Entry 6XB6 (X-ray diffraction, 1.45 A resolution); this record covers chains A and B.

Chain A (and B):
Molecule: Poxin
From: Danaus plexippus
Notes: chain B of this document is another copy of the same molecule, construct and numbering; everything in this record applies to it too
Reference sequence: A0A212FM92 (A0A212FM92_DANPL); residues 1-241 here = UniProt positions 1-241
Amino-acid sequence (242 residues; each row starts with the number of its first residue; numbering starts at 0):
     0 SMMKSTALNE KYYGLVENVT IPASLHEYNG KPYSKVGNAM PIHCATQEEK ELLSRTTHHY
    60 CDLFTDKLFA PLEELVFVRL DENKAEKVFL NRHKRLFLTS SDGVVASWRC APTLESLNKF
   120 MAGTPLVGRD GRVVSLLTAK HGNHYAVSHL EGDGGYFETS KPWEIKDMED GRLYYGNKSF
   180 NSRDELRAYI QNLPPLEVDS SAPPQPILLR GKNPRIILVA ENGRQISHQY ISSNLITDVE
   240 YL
Unresolved in the structure: 0-2
Differences from the reference sequence: expression tag (0)

Chain A / chain B interface:
Pairs across the interface (55; chain A residue first):
  R54(A) - R186(B)  hydrogen bond (backbone-side chain)
  T55(A) - R182(B)  hydrogen bond (backbone-side chain)
  T55(A) - R186(B)
  T56(A) - R182(B)  hydrogen bond (backbone-side chain)
  H57(A) - R182(B)
  W107(A) - Q228(B)
  R108(A) - Y229(B)
  D152(A) - Y229(B)
  D152(A) - I230(B)
  D152(A) - S231(B)
  G153(A) - Q228(B)
  G153(A) - Y229(B)  hydrogen bond (backbone-backbone)
  G154(A) - H227(B)
  G154(A) - Q228(B)
  Y155(A) - Q224(B)  hydrogen bond
  Y155(A) - S226(B)
  Y155(A) - H227(B)  hydrogen bond (backbone-backbone)
  F156(A) - I225(B)
  F156(A) - S226(B)
  E157(A) - Y174(B)
  E157(A) - Q224(B)  hydrogen bond
  E157(A) - I225(B)  hydrogen bond (backbone-backbone)
  Y174(A) - E157(B)
  R182(A) - T55(B)
  R182(A) - T56(B)  hydrogen bond (side chain-backbone)
  R182(A) - H57(B)
  R186(A) - R54(B)  hydrogen bond (side chain-backbone)
  R186(A) - T55(B)
  P194(A) - S199(B)
  L195(A) - D198(B)
  E196(A) - V197(B)
  V197(A) - L195(B)  hydrophobic
  V197(A) - E196(B)
  V197(A) - V197(B)  hydrogen bond (backbone-backbone)
  D198(A) - L195(B)
  S199(A) - P194(B)
  L217(A) - I225(B)  hydrophobic
  Q224(A) - Y155(B)  hydrogen bond
  Q224(A) - E157(B)  hydrogen bond
  I225(A) - F156(B)
  I225(A) - E157(B)  hydrogen bond (backbone-backbone)
  I225(A) - L217(B)  hydrophobic
  I225(A) - I225(B)  hydrophobic
  S226(A) - Y155(B)
  S226(A) - F156(B)
  H227(A) - G154(B)
  H227(A) - Y155(B)  hydrogen bond (backbone-backbone)
  Q228(A) - W107(B)
  Q228(A) - G153(B)
  Q228(A) - G154(B)
  Q228(A) - Q228(B)  hydrogen bond
  Y229(A) - D152(B)
  Y229(A) - G153(B)  hydrogen bond (backbone-backbone)
  I230(A) - D152(B)
  S231(A) - D152(B)
Other interface residues (no listed pair), chain A (31 interface residues in all): G151
Other interface residues (no listed pair), chain B (31 interface residues in all): R108, G151

In short:
Chain A and chain B each contribute 31 residues to their interface; the contacts include 17 hydrogen bonds.
Polar contacts include R54(A)-R186(B), T55(A)-R182(B) and T56(A)-R182(B).
Chain A and chain B are both Poxin (Danaus plexippus); the structure, Structure of Danaus plexippus poxin
cGAMP nuclease, was determined by X-ray diffraction.
